Entry 8R0S (X-ray diffraction, 2.35 A resolution); this record covers chains A and D of the 3 polymer chains in the assembly.

Chain A:
Molecule: Enzymatic polyprotein
From: Cauliflower mosaic virus
Notes: EC 2.7.7.49
UniProt: A0A2D2PYL0 (A0A2D2PYL0_9VIRU); residues 1-475 here correspond to UniProt positions 197-671 (UniProt number = residue number + 196)
Amino-acid sequence (577 residues; each row starts with the number of its first residue; numbers below 1 keep their minus sign (Met-101 is residue -101)):
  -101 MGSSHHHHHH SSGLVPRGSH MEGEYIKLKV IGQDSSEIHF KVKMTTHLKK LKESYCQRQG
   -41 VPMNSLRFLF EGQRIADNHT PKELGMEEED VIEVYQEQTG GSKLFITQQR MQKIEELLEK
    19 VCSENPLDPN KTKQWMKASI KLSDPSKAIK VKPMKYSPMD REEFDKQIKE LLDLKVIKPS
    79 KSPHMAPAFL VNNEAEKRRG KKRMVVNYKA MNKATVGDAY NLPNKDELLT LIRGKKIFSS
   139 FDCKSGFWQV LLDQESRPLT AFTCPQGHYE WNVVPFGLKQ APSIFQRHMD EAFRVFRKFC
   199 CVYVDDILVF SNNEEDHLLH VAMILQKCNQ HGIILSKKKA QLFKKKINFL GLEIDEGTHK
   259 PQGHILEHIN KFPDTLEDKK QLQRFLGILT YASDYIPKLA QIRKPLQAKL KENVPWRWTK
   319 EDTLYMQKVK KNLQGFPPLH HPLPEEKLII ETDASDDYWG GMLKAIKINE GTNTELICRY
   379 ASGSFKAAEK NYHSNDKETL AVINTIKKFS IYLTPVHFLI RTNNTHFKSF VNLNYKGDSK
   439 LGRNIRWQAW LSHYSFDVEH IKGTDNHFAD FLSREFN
Disordered / not traced: -101 to 0, 313, 369, 460-462
Differences from the reference sequence: initiating methionine (-101); expression tag (-100 to 0); conflict Asn28 (Ser224 in A0A2D2PYL0), Asn421 (Asp617 in A0A2D2PYL0)
Reported in the primary citation:
  - catalytic residues: Asp140, Asp203, Asp204, Asp351, Glu396, Asp468
  - conformationally variable residues (helix shift): Asp468
  - binding site for the 17-nt RNA strand: Val103, Asn105, Asn110, Leu120, Gly175, Tyr201, Thr288, Arg301
  - binding site for the 16-nt DNA strand (chain D): Arg96, His262, Lys278, Gln281, Arg282, Gly285, Tyr289
  - mutagenesis - Y323A/N330W, N330W: decreased catalytic activity

Chain D:
Molecule: 16-nt DNA strand
Sequence (16 nucleotides; row label = number of the first residue in the row):
    19 GCTACGCACT GCTGGA

Chain A / chain D interface:
Contacting residue pairs (27; chain A residue first):
  Glu92(A) - DG33(D)  phosphate contact
  Ala93(A) - DG33(D)  phosphate contact
  Ala93(A) - DA34(D)  phosphate contact
  Arg96(A) - DG33(D)  salt bridge to the phosphate
  Arg101(A) - DA34(D)  sugar contact
  Lys111(A) - DC27(D)  phosphate contact
  Phe174(A) - DA34(D)  phosphate contact
  Asp203(A) - DA34(D)  phosphate contact
  Lys237(A) - DA34(D)  phosphate contact
  His262(A) - DG32(D)  phosphate contact
  His262(A) - DG33(D)  salt bridge to the phosphate
  His266(A) - DG32(D)  phosphate contact
  Lys278(A) - DG29(D)  hydrogen bond to the phosphate
  Lys278(A) - DC30(D)  salt bridge to the phosphate
  Gln281(A) - DG29(D)  phosphate contact
  Gln281(A) - DC30(D)  sugar contact
  Arg282(A) - DC30(D)  phosphate contact
  Arg282(A) - DT31(D)  salt bridge to the phosphate
  Gly285(A) - DC30(D)  base contact
  Gly285(A) - DT31(D)  sugar contact
  Ile286(A) - DT31(D)  sugar contact
  Ile286(A) - DG32(D)  phosphate contact
  Tyr289(A) - DT31(D)  hydrogen bond to the base
  Tyr289(A) - DG32(D)  hydrogen bond to the sugar
  Ala386(A) - DT21(D)  phosphate contact
  Arg444(A) - DT21(D)  hydrogen bond to the phosphate
  Arg444(A) - DA22(D)  salt bridge to the phosphate
Also at the interface, not in a pair above, chain A (19 interface residues in all): Tyr390

Summary:
19 residues of chain A face 9 of chain D across their interface; the contacts include 4 hydrogen bonds and 5
salt bridges. Polar contacts include Tyr289(A)-DT31(D), Tyr289(A)-DG32(D) and Lys278(A)-DG29(D). From the
paper: catalytic residues Asp140(A), Asp203(A) and Asp204(A) among others; Y323A/N330W and N330W of chain A
reduce catalytic activity.
Here chain A is Enzymatic polyprotein (Cauliflower mosaic virus) and chain D is a 16-nt DNA strand. Entry 8R0S
(Structure of reverse transcriptase from Cauliflower Mosaic Virus in complex with RNA/DNA hybrid) was
determined by X-ray diffraction.
